PDB entry 9ARW | electron microscopy, 3.80 A resolution | chains D and F of the 8 polymer chains in the assembly

# Chain D
Molecule: Type III-B CRISPR module RAMP protein Cmr4
Organism: Dissulfurispira thermophila
Reference sequence: A0A7G1H376 (A0A7G1H376_9BACT); numbering as in UniProt (aligned over 1-315)
Chain sequence (315 residues; numbered 1 to 315; the number before each row is that of its first residue):
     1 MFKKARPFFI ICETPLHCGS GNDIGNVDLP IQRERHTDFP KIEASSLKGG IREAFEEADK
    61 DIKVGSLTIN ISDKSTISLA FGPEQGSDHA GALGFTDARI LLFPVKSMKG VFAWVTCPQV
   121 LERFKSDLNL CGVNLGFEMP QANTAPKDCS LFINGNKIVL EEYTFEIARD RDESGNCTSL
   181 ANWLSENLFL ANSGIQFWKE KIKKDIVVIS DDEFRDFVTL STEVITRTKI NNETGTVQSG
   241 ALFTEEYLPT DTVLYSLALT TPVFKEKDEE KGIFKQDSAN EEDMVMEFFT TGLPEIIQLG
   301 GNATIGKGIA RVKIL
Disordered / not traced: 85-90, 229-241

# Chain F
Molecule: CRISPR type III-B/RAMP module-associated protein Cmr5
Organism: Dissulfurispira thermophila
Reference sequence: A0A7G1H353 (A0A7G1H353_9BACT); residue numbers follow UniProt; this construct covers 1-140
Chain sequence (140 residues; row label = number of the first residue in the row):
     1 MTDNNLTIQK SIERQRAAFA YKCAEAGKSI TKSKEYKAYV KNIPMLIKTN GIGATFAFVK
    61 AKSEADVDKS GYAYKLIYEQ TTEWLKQEPK GLIYEKLNNT DMVKALVELD SDKYRAVTNE
   121 VLALFVWLKR FAEGLIEGEK
Disordered / not traced: 1-3, 138-140

# Chain D / chain F interface
Pairs across the interface (9; chain D residue first):
  Ile-24(D) / Val-126(F)
  Ile-24(D) / Arg-130(F)
  Asn-26(D) / Lys-48(F)
  Asp-212(D) / Arg-115(F)  hydrogen bond (backbone-side chain)
  Arg-215(D) / Arg-115(F)
  Thr-219(D) / Lys-48(F)  hydrogen bond (backbone-side chain)
  Leu-220(D) / Lys-48(F)
  Thr-222(D) / Lys-48(F)
  Glu-246(D) / Lys-48(F)  salt bridge
Other interface residues (no listed pair), chain D (12 interface residues in all): Val-27, Arg-33, Asp-216, Val-224
Other interface residues (no listed pair), chain F (5 interface residues in all): Lys-129

# Summary
12 residues of chain D and 5 residues of chain F are in contact, with 2 hydrogen bonds and 1 salt bridge.
Among the polar pairs are Glu-246(D)/Lys-48(F), Asp-212(D)/Arg-115(F) and Thr-219(D)/Lys-48(F).
Chain D is Type III-B CRISPR module RAMP protein Cmr4 and chain F is CRISPR type III-B/RAMP module-associated
protein Cmr5, both from Dissulfurispira thermophila; the structure, Structure of the guideless DtCmr Type III
CRISPR complex, was determined by electron microscopy.
